4FS2 - chains B and A of the 3 polymer chains in the assembly; structure by X-ray diffraction, 2.05 A resolution.

[Chain B]
Molecule: 18-nt DNA strand
Sequence (18 nucleotides; each row starts with the number of its first residue; numbers below 1 keep their minus sign (DT-4 is residue -4)):
    -4 TCTXGGGTCCTAGGACCC
Disordered / not traced: -4 to 6
Modified residues: EFG (1-(2-deoxy-2-fluoro-5-O-phosphono-beta-D-arabinofuranosyl)-1H-imidazo[2,1-b]purin-4(5H)-one) at position -1; DOC (2',3'-dideoxycytidine-5'-monophosphate) at position 13
Bound ions: Na+: DC12 (shared with Lys237(A), Ile239(A), Ile242(A) of chain A)

[Chain A]
Protein: DNA polymerase iota
Organism: Homo sapiens
Notes: EC 2.7.7.7
UniProtKB: Q9UNA4 (POLI_HUMAN); residues 1-420 here correspond to UniProt positions 26-445 (UniProt number = residue number + 25)
Sequence (420 residues; row label = number of the first residue in the row):
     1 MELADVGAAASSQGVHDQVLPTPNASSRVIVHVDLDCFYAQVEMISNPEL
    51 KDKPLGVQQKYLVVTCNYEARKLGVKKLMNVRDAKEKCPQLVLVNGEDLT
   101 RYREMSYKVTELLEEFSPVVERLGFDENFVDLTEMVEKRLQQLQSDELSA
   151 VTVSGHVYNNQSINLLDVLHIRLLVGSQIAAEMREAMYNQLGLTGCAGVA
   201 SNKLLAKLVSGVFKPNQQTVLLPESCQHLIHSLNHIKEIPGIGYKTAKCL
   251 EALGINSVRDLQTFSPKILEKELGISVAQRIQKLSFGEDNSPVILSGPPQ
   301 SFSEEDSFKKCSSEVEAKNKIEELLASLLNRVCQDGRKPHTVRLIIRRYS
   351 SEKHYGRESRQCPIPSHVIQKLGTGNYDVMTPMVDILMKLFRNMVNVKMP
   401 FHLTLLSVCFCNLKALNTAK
Disordered / not traced: 1-25, 372-377, 415-420
Bound ions: Mg2+ site 1: Asp34, Leu35, Asp126 (together with 2'-deoxycytidine-5'-triphosphate); Mg2+ site 2: Asp34, Asp126, Glu127 (together with 2'-deoxycytidine-5'-triphosphate); Mg2+ site 3: Gly124, Glu127; Na+: Lys237, Ile239, Ile242 (shared with DC12(B) of chain B)
Ligand contacts: 2'-deoxycytidine-5'-triphosphate (DCP): Asp34, Leu35, Asp36, Cys37, Phe38, Tyr39, Gln59, Val64, Thr65, Tyr68, Arg71, Lys77, Leu78, Asp126, Glu127, Lys214
Curated features (UniProtKB/Swiss-Prot):
  - active site: Glu127 (Proton acceptor)
  - binding site (Mg(2+)): Asp34, Leu35, Asp126
  - binding site (Mn(2+)): Asp34, Leu35, Asp126
  - binding site (a 2'-deoxyribonucleoside 5'-triphosphate): Tyr39, Arg71
From the paper describing this entry:
  - binding site for the 18-nt DNA strand: Gln59, Leu62, Val64

[Interface between chain B and chain A]
Residue-residue contacts (22):
  DA7(B) - Arg343(A)  base contact
  DA7(B) - Ser359(A)  sugar contact
  DA7(B) - Arg360(A)  salt bridge to the phosphate
  DA7(B) - Gln361(A)  hydrogen bond to the phosphate
  DG8(B) - Arg343(A)  base contact
  DG8(B) - Glu358(A)  phosphate contact
  DG8(B) - Ser359(A)  hydrogen bond to the phosphate
  DA10(B) - Lys245(A)  phosphate contact
  DC11(B) - Gly241(A)  phosphate contact
  DC11(B) - Ile242(A)  phosphate contact
  DC11(B) - Gly243(A)  hydrogen bond to the phosphate
  DC11(B) - Tyr244(A)  phosphate contact
  DC11(B) - Lys245(A)  hydrogen bond to the phosphate
  DC11(B) - Thr246(A)  hydrogen bond to the phosphate
  DC12(B) - Leu123(A)  sugar contact
  DC12(B) - Ile239(A)  phosphate contact
  DC12(B) - Pro240(A)  phosphate contact
  DC12(B) - Gly241(A)  hydrogen bond to the phosphate
  DC12(B) - Ile242(A)  phosphate contact
  DC12(B) - Gly243(A)  phosphate contact
  DOC_13(B) - Glu127(A)  sugar contact
  DOC_13(B) - Lys207(A)  salt bridge to the phosphate
Other interface residues (no listed pair), chain A (19 interface residues in all): Gly124, Asp126, Arg357

[Summary]
Chain B and chain A form an interface of 6 and 19 residues respectively, with 6 hydrogen bonds and 2 salt
bridges. Polar pairs include DA7(B)-Gln361(A), DG8(B)-Ser359(A) and DC11(B)-Gly243(A). Bound to chain A:
2'-deoxycytidine-5'-triphosphate. The paper reports a binding site for the 18-nt DNA strand at Gln59(A),
Leu62(A) and Val64(A).
Here chain B is an 18-nt DNA strand and chain A is DNA polymerase iota (Homo sapiens). Entry 4FS2 (Base
pairing mechanism of N2,3-ethenoguanine with dCTP by human polymerase iota) was determined by X-ray
diffraction, deposited together with 4FS1.
